8AFL - chains A and B of the 6 polymer chains in the assembly; structure by electron microscopy, 4.40 A resolution (low resolution: residue-level contacts below are approximate; hydrogen-bond / salt-bridge calls are withheld).

[Chain A (and B)]
Name: Crescentin
From: Caulobacter vibrioides
Notes: chain B of this document is another copy of the same molecule, construct and numbering; everything in this record applies to it too
Reference sequence: A0A8F8EC09 (A0A8F8EC09_CAUVI); numbering as in UniProt (aligned over 1-457)
Amino-acid sequence (457 residues; each row starts with the number of its first residue):
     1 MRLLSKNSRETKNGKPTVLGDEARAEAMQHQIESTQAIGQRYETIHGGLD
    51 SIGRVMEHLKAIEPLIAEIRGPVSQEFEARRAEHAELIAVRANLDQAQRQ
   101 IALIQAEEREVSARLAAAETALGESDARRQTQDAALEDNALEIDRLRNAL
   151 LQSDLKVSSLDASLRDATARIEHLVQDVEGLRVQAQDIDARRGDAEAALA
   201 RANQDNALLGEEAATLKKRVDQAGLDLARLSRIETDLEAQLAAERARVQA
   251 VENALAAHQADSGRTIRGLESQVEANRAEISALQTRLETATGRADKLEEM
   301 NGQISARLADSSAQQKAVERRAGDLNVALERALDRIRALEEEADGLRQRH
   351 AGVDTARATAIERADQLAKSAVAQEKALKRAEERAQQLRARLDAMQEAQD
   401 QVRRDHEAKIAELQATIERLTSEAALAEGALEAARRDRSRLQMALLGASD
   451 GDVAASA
Unresolved in the structure: 1-366, 444-457

[Interface between chain A and chain B]
Contacting residue pairs - 35 pairs, chain A then chain B:
  Ala371(A) - Gln374(B)
  Gln374(A) - Gln374(B)
  Gln374(A) - Glu375(B)
  Glu375(A) - Gln374(B)
  Ala377(A) - Leu378(B)
  Leu378(A) - Gln374(B)
  Leu378(A) - Ala377(B)
  Leu388(A) - Leu388(B)
  Arg391(A) - Leu392(B)
  Leu392(A) - Arg391(B)
  Leu392(A) - Leu392(B)
  Met395(A) - Met395(B)
  Met395(A) - Gln396(B)
  Gln399(A) - Gln399(B)
  Arg403(A) - Val402(B)
  His406(A) - His406(B)
  Ile410(A) - Lys409(B)
  Ile410(A) - Ile410(B)
  Leu413(A) - Ile410(B)
  Leu413(A) - Leu413(B)
  Gln414(A) - Leu413(B)
  Ile417(A) - Thr416(B)
  Leu420(A) - Ile417(B)
  Leu420(A) - Leu420(B)
  Ala427(A) - Glu428(B)
  Ala430(A) - Arg435(B)
  Leu431(A) - Ala427(B)
  Leu431(A) - Leu431(B)
  Leu431(A) - Glu432(B)
  Leu431(A) - Arg435(B)
  Ala434(A) - Arg435(B)
  Arg435(A) - Leu431(B)
  Arg435(A) - Arg435(B)
  Arg438(A) - Arg435(B)
  Leu441(A) - Leu441(B)
Also at the interface, not in a pair above, chain A (32 interface residues in all): Ala381, Ala385, Arg389, Lys409, Thr416, Thr421, Glu428, Gln442
Also at the interface, not in a pair above, chain B (27 interface residues in all): Ala381, Ala398, Arg438

[In short]
32 residues of chain A and 27 residues of chain B are in contact.
Chain A and chain B are both Crescentin (Caulobacter vibrioides); the structure, Cryo-EM structure of
crescentin filaments (wildtype, C1 symmetry and small box), was determined by electron microscopy (same
publication as 8AFE, 8AFH, 8AFM, 8AHL, 8AIA, 8AIX and 8AJB).
